Entry 3B71 (X-ray diffraction, 2.82 A resolution); this record covers chains A and D.

# Chain A
Molecule: Focal adhesion kinase 1
Organism: Homo sapiens
Notes: EC 2.7.10.2; fragment: Focal Adhesion Targeting domain
Reference sequence: Q05397 (FAK1_HUMAN); numbering as in UniProt (aligned over 891-1052)
Chain sequence (162 residues; each row starts with the number of its first residue):
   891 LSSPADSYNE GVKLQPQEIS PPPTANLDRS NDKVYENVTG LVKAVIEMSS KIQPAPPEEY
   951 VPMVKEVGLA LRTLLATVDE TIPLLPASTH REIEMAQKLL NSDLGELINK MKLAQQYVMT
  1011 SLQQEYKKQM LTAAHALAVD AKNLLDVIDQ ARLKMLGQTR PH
Unresolved in the structure: 891-915, 1050-1052
Curated features (UniProtKB/Swiss-Prot):
  - modified residue: S910 (Phosphoserine), T914 (Phosphothreonine), Y925 (Phosphotyrosine)
  - natural variant: K1044 (K1044E: In a metastatic melanoma sample)
  - mutagenesis: V928 (V928G: Loss of interaction with TGFB1I1), L1034 (L1034S: Loss of interaction with TGFB1I1)

# Chain D
Molecule: T-cell surface glycoprotein CD4
Reference sequence: P01730 (CD4_HUMAN); residues 403-425 here correspond to UniProt positions 428-450 (UniProt number = residue number + 25)
Chain sequence (23 residues; numbered 403 to 425; the number before each row is that of its first residue):
   403 QAERMSQIKR LLSEKKTCQC PHR
Unresolved in the structure: 403-405, 417-425
Curated features (UniProtKB/Swiss-Prot):
  - modified residue (Phosphoserine): S408, S415

# Interface between chain A and chain D
Residue-residue contacts - 10 pairs, chain A then chain D:
  Y925(A) with E416(D)
  K933(A) with L414(D)
  I936(A) with M407(D), hydrophobic; L414(D), hydrophobic
  H1025(A) with R406(D), hydrogen bond; Q409(D), hydrogen bond; I410(D)
  A1028(A) with I410(D), hydrophobic
  K1032(A) with L413(D); E416(D), salt bridge
Other interface residues (no listed pair), chain A (9 interface residues in all): V932, S939, T1022

# Overview
The interface between chain A and chain D involves 9 residues on one side and 7 on the other; the contacts
include 2 hydrogen bonds and 1 salt bridge. Polar pairs include K1032(A)-E416(D), H1025(A)-R406(D) and
H1025(A)-Q409(D). UniProt lists 2 mutagenesis sites on chain A.
Chain A is Focal adhesion kinase 1 (Homo sapiens) and chain D is T-cell surface glycoprotein CD4; the
structure, CD4 endocytosis motif bound to the Focal Adhesion Targeting (FAT) domain of the Focal Adhesion
Kinase, was determined by X-ray diffraction.
